PDB entry 6QIL | X-ray diffraction, 2.00 A resolution | chains B and F of the 4 polymer chains in the assembly

[Chain B]
Protein: DNA binding protein
Organism: Halobacterium salinarum (strain ATCC 700922 / JCM 11081 / NRC-1)
Reference sequence: Q9HSF4 (Q9HSF4_HALSA); residue numbers follow UniProt; this construct covers 6-116
Sequence (116 residues; numbered 6 to 121; the number before each row is that of its first residue):
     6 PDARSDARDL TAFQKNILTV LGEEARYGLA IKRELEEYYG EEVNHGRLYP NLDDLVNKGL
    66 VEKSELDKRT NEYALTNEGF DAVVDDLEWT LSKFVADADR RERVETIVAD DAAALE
Differences from the reference sequence: expression tag (117-121)
Bound ions: Mn2+ site 1: Lys20 (shared with 1 residue of chain A); Mn2+ site 2: Asn56 (shared with 1 residue of chain E); Mn2+ site 3: Glu110 (shared with 1 residue of chain A)
What the authors report for this chain:
  - binding site for the 28-nt DNA strand: Tyr32, Gly33, Leu34, Asn49, His50, Arg52, Tyr54, Asn56, Lys68, Arg74, Asn76
  - binding site for the 28-nt DNA strand: Lys73
  - binding site for the 28-nt DNA strand (chain F): Asn49, Arg52, Asn56

[Chain F]
Molecule: 28-nt DNA strand
Sequence (28 nucleotides; row label = number of the first residue in the row):
     1 AGAACATGTC AGACAATTTA CACCTCGC

[Interface between chain B and chain F]
Residue-residue contacts (24):
  Tyr32(B) with DA6(F), hydrogen bond to the phosphate; DT7(F), phosphate contact
  Gly33(B) with DT7(F), hydrogen bond to the phosphate
  Leu34(B) with DA6(F), phosphate contact; DT7(F), hydrogen bond to the phosphate
  His50(B) with DT7(F), base contact; DG8(F), hydrogen bond to the base; DT9(F), base contact
  Gly51(B) with DT9(F), base contact; DC10(F), hydrogen bond to the base
  Tyr54(B) with DA6(F), sugar contact; DT7(F), hydrogen bond to the phosphate; DG8(F), phosphate contact
  Pro55(B) with DT9(F), base contact
  Lys68(B) with DG8(F), salt bridge to the phosphate
  Arg74(B) with DC5(F), hydrogen bond to the sugar; DA6(F), sugar contact; DT7(F), sugar contact
  Thr75(B) with DA6(F), sugar contact; DT7(F), phosphate contact
  Asn76(B) with DT7(F), hydrogen bond to the phosphate; DG8(F), phosphate contact
  Tyr78(B) with DT7(F), phosphate contact; DG8(F), phosphate contact
Interface residues without a listed pair, chain B (13 interface residues in all): Asp58

[Summary]
Chain B and chain F form an interface of 13 and 6 residues respectively; the contacts include 8 hydrogen bonds
and 1 salt bridge. Polar pairs include His50(B)-DG8(F), Gly51(B)-DC10(F) and Arg74(B)-DC5(F). From the paper:
a binding site for the 28-nt DNA strand at Tyr32(B), Gly33(B) and Leu34(B) among others; a binding site for
the 28-nt DNA strand (chain F) at Asn49(B), Arg52(B) and Asn56(B).
Chain B is DNA binding protein (Halobacterium salinarum (strain ATCC 700922 / JCM 11081 / NRC-1)) and chain F
is a 28-nt DNA strand; the structure, The complex structure of hsRosR-S1 (VNG0258H/RosR-S1), was determined by
X-ray diffraction together with 6QFD, 6QH0 and 6QUA from the same study.
